9BIM - chain A; structure by electron microscopy, 3.67 A resolution.

# Chain A
Name: High affinity choline transporter 1
From: Homo sapiens
UniProt: Q9GZV3 (SC5A7_HUMAN); numbering as in UniProt (aligned over 1-580)
Amino-acid sequence (614 residues; each row starts with the number of its first residue):
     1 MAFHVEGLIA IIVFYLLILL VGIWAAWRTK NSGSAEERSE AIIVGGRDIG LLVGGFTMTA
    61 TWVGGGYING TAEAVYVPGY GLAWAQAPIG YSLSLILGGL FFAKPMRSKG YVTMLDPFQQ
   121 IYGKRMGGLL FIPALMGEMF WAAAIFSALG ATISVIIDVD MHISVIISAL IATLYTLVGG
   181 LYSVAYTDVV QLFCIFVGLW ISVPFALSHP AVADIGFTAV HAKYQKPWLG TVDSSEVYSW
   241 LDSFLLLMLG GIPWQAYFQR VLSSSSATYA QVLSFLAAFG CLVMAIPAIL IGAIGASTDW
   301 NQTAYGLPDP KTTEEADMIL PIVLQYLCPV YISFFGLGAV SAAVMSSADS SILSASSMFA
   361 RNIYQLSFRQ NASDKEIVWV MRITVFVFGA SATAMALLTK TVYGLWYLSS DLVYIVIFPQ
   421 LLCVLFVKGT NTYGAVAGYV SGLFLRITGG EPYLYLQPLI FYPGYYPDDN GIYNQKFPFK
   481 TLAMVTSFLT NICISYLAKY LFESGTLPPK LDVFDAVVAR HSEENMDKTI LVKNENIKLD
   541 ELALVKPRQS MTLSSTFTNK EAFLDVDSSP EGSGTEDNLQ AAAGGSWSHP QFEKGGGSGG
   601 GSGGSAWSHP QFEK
Unresolved in the structure: 1, 31-32, 520-614
Differences from the reference sequence: expression tag (581-614)
UniProt features mapped onto this chain:
  - motif: Asp-527 to Val-532 (Dileucine-like motif)
  - glycosylation: Asn-301 (N-linked (GlcNAc...) asparagine)
Small-molecule neighbours: HC6 ((2S,2'S)-2,2'-biphenyl-4,4'-diylbis(2-hydroxy-4,4-dimethylmorpholin-4-ium)): Trp-62, Glu-73, Tyr-80, Tyr-91, Trp-141, Leu-246, Leu-247, Gly-250, Gly-251, Trp-254, Trp-406, Tyr-407, Ser-410, Tyr-453
What the authors report for this chain:
  - conformationally variable residues (helix shift, side-chain flip): Tyr-91, Leu-170, Asp-188, Ala-390, Tyr-403, Trp-406, Tyr-407
  - binding site for HC6: Trp-62, Glu-73, Tyr-91, Trp-141, Leu-246, Leu-247, Trp-254, Trp-406, Tyr-407
  - mutagenesis - S243R, L247A, Y407A: decreased binding to HC6
  - mutagenesis - D188A, S346A, S347A: abolished catalytic activity
  - disease-associated variants - D349N: abolished catalytic activity (proposed by the authors, not directly observed)

# In short
Ligands of chain A: compound HC6. The paper reports a binding site for HC6 at Trp-62, Glu-73 and Tyr-91 among
others; D188A, S346A and S347A, among others, abolish catalytic activity; 7 substitutions were tested in all.
Chain A is High affinity choline transporter 1 (Homo sapiens); the structure, Cryo-EM structure of human CHT1
in the HC-3 bound outward-facing state, was determined by electron microscopy (same publication as 9BFI, 9BFJ
and 9BFK).
